Entry 6TZ5 (electron microscopy, 3.10 A resolution); this record covers chains D and F of the 68 polymer chains in the assembly.

Chain D (and F):
Name: Charged multivesicular body protein 1b
Source organism: Homo sapiens
Notes: chain F of this document is another copy of the same molecule, construct and numbering; everything in this record applies to it too
UniProtKB: Q7LBR1 (CHM1B_HUMAN); numbering as in UniProt (aligned over 1-199)
Chain sequence (199 residues; numbered 1 to 199; the number before each row is that of its first residue):
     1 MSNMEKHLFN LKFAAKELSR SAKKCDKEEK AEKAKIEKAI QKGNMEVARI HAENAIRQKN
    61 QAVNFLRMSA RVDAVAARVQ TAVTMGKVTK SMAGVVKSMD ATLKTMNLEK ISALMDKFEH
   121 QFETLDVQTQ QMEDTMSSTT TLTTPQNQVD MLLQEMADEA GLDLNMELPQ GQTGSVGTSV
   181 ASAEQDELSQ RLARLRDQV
Not modelled in the structure: 1-2, 166-186, 199
Construct notes: engineered mutation Glu37 (Lys in Q7LBR1)
Swiss-Prot annotation at these positions:
  - region: Met132 to Met156 (Interaction with IST1), Gly174 to Val199 (Interaction with SPAST), Val180 to Val199 (Interaction with VTA1), Val180 to Arg196 (Interaction with VPS4A, MITD1 and STAMBP), Ala183 to Val199 (Interaction with VPS4B)
  - motif: Asp186 to Arg196 (MIT-interacting motif)
  - mutagenesis: Asp158 to Glu159 (Diminishes interaction with VPS4B), Thr178 (T178R: Abolishes interaction with SPAST and no effect on interaction with VPS4A; when associated with R-181 and R-184), Ala181 (A181R: Abolishes interaction with SPAScT and no effect on interaction with VPS4A; when associated with R-178 and R-184), Glu184 (E184A: Decreases interaction with SPAST; E184R: Abolishes interaction with SPAST and no effect on interaction with VPS4A; when associated with R-178 and R-181), Leu188 (L188A: Abolishes interaction with SPAST and VPS4A; when associated with A-192), Leu192 (L192A: Abolishes interaction with SPAST and VPS4A; when associated with A-188; L192A: Abolishes interaction with VPS4B), Leu195 (L195A: Abolishes interaction with VPS4B)

Chain D / chain F interface:
Residue-residue contacts (33; chain D residue first):
  Lys33(D) with Met156(F)
  Ile36(D) with Leu153(F), hydrophobic; Met156(F), hydrophobic
  Glu37(D) with Met156(F); Glu159(F); Ala160(F)
  Ile40(D) with Met156(F); Ala157(F), hydrophobic; Leu162(F); Leu164(F), hydrophobic
  Gln41(D) with Ala160(F); Leu162(F)
  Met45(D) with Leu164(F), hydrophobic
  Ala48(D) with Leu153(F)
  Arg49(D) with Gln146(F), hydrogen bond; Asp150(F), salt bridge; Leu153(F)
  Ala52(D) with Val149(F), hydrophobic; Leu152(F); Leu153(F), hydrophobic
  Glu53(D) with Thr144(F); Val149(F)
  Ile56(D) with Thr143(F); Pro145(F); Gln148(F); Val149(F), hydrophobic; Leu152(F), hydrophobic
  Arg57(D) with Thr143(F); Thr144(F)
  Lys59(D) with Gln148(F)
  Asn60(D) with Thr143(F); Pro145(F); Gln148(F)
Other interface residues (no listed pair), chain D (15 interface residues in all): Ala55
Other interface residues (no listed pair), chain F (16 interface residues in all): Asn165

In short:
15 residues of chain D face 16 of chain F across their interface, with 1 hydrogen bond and 1 salt bridge.
Polar pairs include Arg49(D)-Asp150(F) and Arg49(D)-Gln146(F). From UniProt: 8 mutagenesis sites on chain D.
Both chains are Charged multivesicular body protein 1b (Homo sapiens). Entry 6TZ5 (CryoEM reconstruction of
membrane-bound ESCRT-III filament composed of CHMP1B+IST1 (left-handed)) was determined by electron microscopy
(same publication as 6TZ4, 6TZ9 and 6TZA).
